Entry 2QBQ (X-ray diffraction, 2.10 A resolution); this record covers chain A.

# Chain A
Molecule: Tyrosine-protein phosphatase non-receptor type 1
Organism: Homo sapiens
Notes: EC 3.1.3.48; fragment: Tyrosine-protein phosphatase domain, CATALYTIC DOMAIN
Reference sequence: P18031 (PTN1_HUMAN); numbering as in UniProt (aligned over 1-299)
Amino-acid sequence (299 residues; row label = number of the first residue in the row):
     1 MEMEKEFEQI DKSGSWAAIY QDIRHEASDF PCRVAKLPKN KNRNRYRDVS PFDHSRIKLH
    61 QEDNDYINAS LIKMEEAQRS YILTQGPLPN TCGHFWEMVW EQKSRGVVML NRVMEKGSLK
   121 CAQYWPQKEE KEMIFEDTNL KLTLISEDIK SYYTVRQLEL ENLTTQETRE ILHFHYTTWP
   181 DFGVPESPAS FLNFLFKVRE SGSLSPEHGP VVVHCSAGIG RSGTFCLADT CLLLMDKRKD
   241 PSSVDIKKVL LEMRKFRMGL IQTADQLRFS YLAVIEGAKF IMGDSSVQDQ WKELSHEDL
Disordered / not traced: 1, 299
Curated features (UniProtKB/Swiss-Prot):
  - active site: Cys215 (Phosphocysteine intermediate)
  - binding site (substrate): Asp181, Cys215 to Arg221, Gln262
  - modified residue: Met1 (N-acetylmethionine), Tyr20 (Phosphotyrosine), Ser50 (Phosphoserine), Tyr66 (Phosphotyrosine), Cys215 (Cysteine persulfide), Ser242 (Phosphoserine), Ser243 (Phosphoserine)
  - cross-link: Cys215 to Ser216 (N,N-(cysteine-1,S-diyl)serine (Cys-Ser))
  - mutagenesis: Ser50 (S50A/D: No phosphorylation), Asp181 (D181A: Substrate-trapping mutant), Cys215 (C215S: Catalytically inactive mutant; abolishes sulfhydration)
Small-molecule neighbours: 4B3 (4-bromo-3-(carboxymethoxy)-5-{3-[(3,3,5,5-tetramethylcyclohexyl)amino]phenyl}thiophene-2-carboxylic acid): Arg24, Tyr46, Asp48, Val49, Glu115, Lys120, Asp181, Phe182, Gly183, Cys215, Ser216, Ala217, Ile219, Gly220, Arg221, Met258, Gly259, Gln262, Gln266

# In short
Bound to chain A: compound 4B3. Curated annotation (UniProt) lists active-site residue Cys215, 9
substrate-binding residues and 3 mutagenesis sites.
Chain A is Tyrosine-protein phosphatase non-receptor type 1 (Homo sapiens); the structure, Crystal structure
of ptp1b-inhibitor complex, was determined by X-ray diffraction, deposited together with 2QBP, 2QBR and 2QBS.
